7KRN - chains E and T of the 7 polymer chains in the assembly; structure by electron microscopy, 3.40 A resolution.

Chain E:
Molecule: Helicase
Organism: Severe acute respiratory syndrome coronavirus 2
Notes: EC 3.6.4.12, 3.6.4.13
Reference sequence: P0DTD1 (R1AB_SARS2); residues 1-601 here correspond to UniProt positions 5325-5925 (UniProt number = residue number + 5324)
Amino-acid sequence (605 residues; numbered -3 to 601; the number before each row is that of its first residue; numbers below 1 keep their minus sign (Gly-3 is residue -3)):
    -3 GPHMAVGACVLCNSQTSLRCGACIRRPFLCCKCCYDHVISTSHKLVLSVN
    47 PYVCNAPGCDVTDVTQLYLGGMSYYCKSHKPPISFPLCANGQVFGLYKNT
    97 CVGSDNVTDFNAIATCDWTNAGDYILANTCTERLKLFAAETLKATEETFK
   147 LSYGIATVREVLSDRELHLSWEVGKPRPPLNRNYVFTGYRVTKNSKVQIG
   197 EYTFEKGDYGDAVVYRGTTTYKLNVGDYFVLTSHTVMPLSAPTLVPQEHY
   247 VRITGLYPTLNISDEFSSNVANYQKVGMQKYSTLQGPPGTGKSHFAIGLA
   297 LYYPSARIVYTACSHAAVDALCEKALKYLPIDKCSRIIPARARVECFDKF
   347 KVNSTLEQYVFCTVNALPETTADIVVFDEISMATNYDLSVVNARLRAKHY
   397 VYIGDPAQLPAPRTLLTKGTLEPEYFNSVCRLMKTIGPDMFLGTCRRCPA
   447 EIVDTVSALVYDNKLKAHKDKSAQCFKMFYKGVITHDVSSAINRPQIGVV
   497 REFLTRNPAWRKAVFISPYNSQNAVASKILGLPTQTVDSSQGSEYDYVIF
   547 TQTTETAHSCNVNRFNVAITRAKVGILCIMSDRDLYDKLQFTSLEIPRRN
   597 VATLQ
Not modelled in the structure: -3 to 0, 591-601
Sequence notes: expression tag (-3 to 0)
Metal / ion sites: Zn2+ site 1: Cys5, Cys8, Cys26, Cys29; Zn2+ site 2: Cys16, Cys19, His33, His39; Zn2+ site 3: Cys50, Cys55, Cys72, His75; Mg2+: Ser289 (together with ADP)
Residues lining bound ligands:
  - chapso (1N7): Val45, Asn46, Leu65, Gly67, Met68, Tyr70, Phe81, Phe90, Leu92, Lys94
  - ADP: Glu261, Gly285, Thr286, Gly287, Lys288, Ser289, His290, Lys320, Tyr324, Asp374, Glu375, Arg442, Arg443, Gly538, Glu540, Arg567
  - aluminium fluoride (AF3): Pro284, Gly285, Lys288, Ser289, Asp374, Glu375, Gln537, Gly538, Arg567
Swiss-Prot annotation at these positions:
  - binding site (Zn(2+)): Cys5, Cys8, Cys16, Cys19, Cys26, Cys29, His33, His39, Cys50, Cys55, Cys72, His75
  - binding site (a ribonucleoside 5'-triphosphate): Gly282 to Ser289
  - site: Gln601 (Cleavage)

Chain T:
Molecule: 55-nt RNA strand
Sequence (55 nucleotides; row label = number of the first residue in the row):
     1 CUAUCCCCAUGUGAUUUUAAUAGCUUCUUAGGAGAAUGACGUAGCAUGCU
    51 ACGCG
Not modelled in the structure: 1-5, 13-17, 54-55

How chain E and chain T interact:
Pairs across the interface - 46 pairs, chain E then chain T:
  Lys139(E) - G11(T)  base contact
  Glu143(E) - G11(T)  base contact
  Lys146(E) - U10(T)  hydrogen bond to the base
  Lys146(E) - G11(T)  base contact
  Arg178(E) - A9(T)  salt bridge to the phosphate
  Arg178(E) - U10(T)  salt bridge to the phosphate
  Asn179(E) - A9(T)  base contact
  Asn179(E) - U10(T)  base contact
  Tyr180(E) - A9(T)  base contact
  His230(E) - G11(T)  hydrogen bond to the base
  Met233(E) - U12(T)  base contact
  Cys309(E) - A9(T)  sugar contact
  Cys309(E) - U10(T)  sugar contact
  Ser310(E) - A9(T)  phosphate contact
  Ser310(E) - U10(T)  phosphate contact
  His311(E) - U10(T)  hydrogen bond to the phosphate
  His311(E) - G11(T)  salt bridge to the phosphate
  Pro335(E) - G11(T)  sugar contact
  Pro335(E) - U12(T)  phosphate contact
  Ala336(E) - U12(T)  phosphate contact
  Arg339(E) - U10(T)  base contact
  Arg339(E) - G11(T)  salt bridge to the phosphate
  Asn361(E) - U10(T)  hydrogen bond to the sugar
  Asn361(E) - G11(T)  sugar contact
  Ala362(E) - U12(T)  sugar contact
  Leu363(E) - U12(T)  sugar contact
  Glu365(E) - U12(T)  base contact
  Arg390(E) - U12(T)  base contact
  Pro408(E) - C8(T)  base contact
  Pro408(E) - A9(T)  base contact
  Thr410(E) - C8(T)  hydrogen bond to the base
  Thr410(E) - A9(T)  hydrogen bond to the base
  His482(E) - C6(T)  salt bridge to the phosphate
  Ser485(E) - C7(T)  sugar contact
  Ser486(E) - C8(T)  phosphate contact
  Pro514(E) - C8(T)  sugar contact
  Tyr515(E) - C7(T)  sugar contact
  Tyr515(E) - C8(T)  phosphate contact
  Asn516(E) - C8(T)  phosphate contact
  Thr532(E) - A9(T)  hydrogen bond to the phosphate
  Asp534(E) - C8(T)  sugar contact
  Asp534(E) - A9(T)  phosphate contact
  Thr552(E) - C7(T)  phosphate contact
  His554(E) - C7(T)  phosphate contact
  His554(E) - C8(T)  sugar contact
  Arg560(E) - C8(T)  sugar contact
Also at the interface, not in a pair above, chain E (36 interface residues in all): Thr359, Met378, Ser535, Ala553

Overview:
The interface between chain E and chain T involves 36 residues on one side and 7 on the other; the contacts
include 7 hydrogen bonds and 5 salt bridges. Polar contacts include Lys146(E)-U10(T), His230(E)-G11(T) and
Thr410(E)-C8(T). Chain E binds ADP, aluminium fluoride and chapso.
Here chain E is Helicase (Severe acute respiratory syndrome coronavirus 2) and chain T is a 55-nt RNA strand.
Entry 7KRN (Structure of SARS-CoV-2 backtracked complex bound to nsp13 helicase - nsp13(1)-BTC) was determined
by electron microscopy (same publication as 7KRO and 7KRP).
